Entry 8FVW (electron microscopy, 2.10 A resolution); this record covers chains G and B of the 8 polymer chains in the assembly.

# Chain G
Molecule: DNA-directed RNA polymerase subunit beta'
Source organism: Escherichia coli K-12
Notes: EC 2.7.7.6
UniProtKB: P0A8T7 (RPOC_ECOLI); residue numbers follow UniProt; this construct covers 2-1407
Sequence (1416 residues; numbered 1 to 1416; the number before each row is that of its first residue):
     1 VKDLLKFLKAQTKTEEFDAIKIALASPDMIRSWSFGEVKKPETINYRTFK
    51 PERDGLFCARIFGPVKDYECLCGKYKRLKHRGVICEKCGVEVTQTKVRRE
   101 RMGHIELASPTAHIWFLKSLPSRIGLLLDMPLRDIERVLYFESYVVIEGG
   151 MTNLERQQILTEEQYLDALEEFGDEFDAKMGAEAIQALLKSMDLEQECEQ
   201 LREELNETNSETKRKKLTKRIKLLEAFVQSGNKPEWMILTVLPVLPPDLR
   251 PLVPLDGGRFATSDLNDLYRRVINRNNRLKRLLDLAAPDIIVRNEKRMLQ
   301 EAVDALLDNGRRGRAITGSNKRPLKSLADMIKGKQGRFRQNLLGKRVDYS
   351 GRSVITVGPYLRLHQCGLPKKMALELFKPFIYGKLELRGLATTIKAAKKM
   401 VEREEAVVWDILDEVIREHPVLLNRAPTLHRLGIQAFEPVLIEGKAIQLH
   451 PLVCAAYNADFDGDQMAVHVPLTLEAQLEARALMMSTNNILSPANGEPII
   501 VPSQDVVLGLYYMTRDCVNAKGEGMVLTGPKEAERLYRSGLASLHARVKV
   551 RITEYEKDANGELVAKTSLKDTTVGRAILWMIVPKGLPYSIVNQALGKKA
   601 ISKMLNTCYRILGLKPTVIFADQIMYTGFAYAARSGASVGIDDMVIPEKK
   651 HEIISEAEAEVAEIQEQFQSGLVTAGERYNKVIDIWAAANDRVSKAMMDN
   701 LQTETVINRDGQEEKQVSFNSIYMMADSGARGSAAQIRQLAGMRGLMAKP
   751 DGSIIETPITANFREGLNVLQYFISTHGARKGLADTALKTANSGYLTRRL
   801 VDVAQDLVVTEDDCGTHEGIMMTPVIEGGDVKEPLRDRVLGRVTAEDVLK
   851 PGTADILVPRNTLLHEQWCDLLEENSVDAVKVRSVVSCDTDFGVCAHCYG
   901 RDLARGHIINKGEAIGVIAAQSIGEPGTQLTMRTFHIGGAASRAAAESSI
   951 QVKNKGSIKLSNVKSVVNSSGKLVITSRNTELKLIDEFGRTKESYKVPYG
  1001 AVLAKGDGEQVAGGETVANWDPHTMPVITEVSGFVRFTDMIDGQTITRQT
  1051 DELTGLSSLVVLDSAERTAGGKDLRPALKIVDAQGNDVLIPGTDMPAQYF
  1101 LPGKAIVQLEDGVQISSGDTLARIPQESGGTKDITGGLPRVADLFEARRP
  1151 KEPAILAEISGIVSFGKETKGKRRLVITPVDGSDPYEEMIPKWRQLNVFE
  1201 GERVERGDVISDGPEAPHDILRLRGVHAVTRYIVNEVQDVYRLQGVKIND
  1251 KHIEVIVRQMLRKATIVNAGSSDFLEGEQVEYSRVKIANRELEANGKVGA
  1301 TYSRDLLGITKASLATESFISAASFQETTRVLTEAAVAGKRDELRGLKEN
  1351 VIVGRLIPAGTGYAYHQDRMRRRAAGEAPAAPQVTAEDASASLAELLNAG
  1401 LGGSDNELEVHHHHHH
Not modelled in the structure: 1-15, 933-947, 1127-1135, 1180-1183, 1374-1416
Sequence notes: start codon (1); linker (1408-1410); expression tag (1411-1416)
Ion coordination: Zn2+ site 1: Cys70, Cys72, Cys85, Cys88; Mg2+: Asp460, Asp462, Asp464 (shared with 1 residue of chain C); Zn2+ site 2: Cys814, Cys888, Cys895, Cys898
Residues lining bound ligands: guanosine-5',3'-tetraphosphate (G4P): Arg362, Leu363, His364, Arg417, Thr487, Lys615, Val618, Ile619, Asp622, Gln623, Tyr626
Reported in the primary citation:
  - binding site for guanosine-5',3'-tetraphosphate: Arg362, His364, Ile619, Asp622, Gln623
  - conformationally variable residues (side-chain flip): Arg362, Arg417, Lys615
  - mutagenesis - K615A/I619A/D622A/Q623A: abolished binding to guanosine-5',3'-tetraphosphate

# Chain B
Molecule: 53-nt DNA strand
Sequence (53 nucleotides; each row starts with the number of its first residue):
     1 GGGTATTCGCCGTGTACCTCTCCTAGCCCAACCATATGGATGCTTAAGCA
    51 AAG
Not modelled in the structure: 25-53

# Interface between chain G and chain B
Pairs across the interface (38):
  Asn209(G) with DG2(B), hydrogen bond to the phosphate; DG3(B), phosphate contact
  Ser210(G) with DG2(B), sugar contact; DG3(B), hydrogen bond to the phosphate
  Glu211(G) with DG3(B), hydrogen bond to the phosphate
  Thr212(G) with DG3(B), phosphate contact; DT4(B), base contact
  Leu255(G) with DC23(B), base contact
  Arg259(G) with DC23(B), sugar contact; DT24(B), hydrogen bond to the phosphate
  Phe260(G) with DT24(B), phosphate contact
  Ala261(G) with DC23(B), base contact; DT24(B), phosphate contact
  Thr262(G) with DT24(B), phosphate contact
  Arg311(G) with DC10(B), phosphate contact; DC11(B), salt bridge to the phosphate
  Ser319(G) with DT24(B), hydrogen bond to the phosphate
  Lys334(G) with DG14(B), salt bridge to the phosphate; DT15(B), salt bridge to the phosphate
  Arg339(G) with DT13(B), salt bridge to the phosphate; DT15(B), salt bridge to the phosphate
  Arg346(G) with DC17(B), salt bridge to the phosphate
  Arg352(G) with DC17(B), sugar contact
  Ala426(G) with DT15(B), base contact; DA16(B), sugar contact
  Pro427(G) with DT15(B), base contact
  Thr790(G) with DG14(B), base contact
  Ala791(G) with DG14(B), base contact
  Gly794(G) with DG14(B), sugar contact
  Tyr795(G) with DG12(B), sugar contact; DT13(B), sugar contact; DG14(B), sugar contact
  Arg798(G) with DT13(B), salt bridge to the phosphate
  Lys1172(G) with DA5(B), salt bridge to the phosphate
  Gln1326(G) with DG12(B), sugar contact
  Glu1327(G) with DC11(B), phosphate contact; DG12(B), hydrogen bond to the phosphate
  Arg1330(G) with DC11(B), sugar contact
Interface residues without a listed pair, chain G (29 interface residues in all): Leu120, Arg322, Ala787
Interface residues without a listed pair, chain B (15 interface residues in all): DG1

# In short
29 residues of chain G face 15 of chain B across their interface; the contacts include 6 hydrogen bonds and 8
salt bridges. Polar contacts include Asn209(G)-DG2(B), Ser210(G)-DG3(B) and Glu211(G)-DG3(B). The paper
reports a binding site for guanosine-5',3'-tetraphosphate at Arg362(G), His364(G) and Ile619(G) among others;
K615A/I619A/D622A/Q623A of chain G abolish binding to guanosine-5',3'-tetraphosphate.
Here chain G is DNA-directed RNA polymerase subunit beta' (Escherichia coli K-12) and chain B is a 53-nt DNA
strand. Entry 8FVW (CryoEM structure of E.coli transcription elongation complex bound to ppGpp) was determined
by electron microscopy (same publication as 8FVR).
